Entry 5B35 (X-ray diffraction, 2.35 A resolution); this record covers chain A.

Chain A:
Molecule: Bacteriorhodopsin
Organism: Halobacterium salinarum
Reference sequence: P02945 (BACR_HALSA); residues 1-249 here correspond to UniProt positions 14-262 (UniProt number = residue number + 13)
Sequence (249 residues; numbered 1 to 249; the number before each row is that of its first residue):
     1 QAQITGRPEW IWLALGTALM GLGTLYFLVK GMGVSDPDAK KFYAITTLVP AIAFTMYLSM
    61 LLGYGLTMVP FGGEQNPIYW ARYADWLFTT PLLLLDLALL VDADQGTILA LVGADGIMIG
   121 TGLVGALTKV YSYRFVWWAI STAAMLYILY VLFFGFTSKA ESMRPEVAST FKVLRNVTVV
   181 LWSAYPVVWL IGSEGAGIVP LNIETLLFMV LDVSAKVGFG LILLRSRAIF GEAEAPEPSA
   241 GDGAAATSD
Disordered / not traced: 1-5, 231-249
Curated features (UniProtKB/Swiss-Prot):
  - site: Asp85 (Primary proton acceptor)
  - modified residue: Gln1 (Pyrrolidone carboxylic acid), Lys216 (N6-(retinylidene)lysine)
Covalent attachments: retinal (RET) linked to Lys216
Small-molecule neighbours:
  - 4QM ((3R,5S,7R,8R,9S,10S,12S,13R,14S,17R)-10,13-dimethyl-17-[(2R)-pentan-2-yl]-2,3,4,5,6,7,8,9,11,12,14,15,16,17-tetradecahydro-1H-cyclopenta[a]phenanthrene-3,7,12-triol): Gly6, Arg7, Trp10, Leu61, Leu62
  - hexadecane (R16), molecule 1: Trp10, Ile11, Ala14, Leu15, Ala18, Leu61
  - hexadecane (R16), molecule 2: Leu146, Leu149, Tyr150, Phe153, Val179
  - retinal (RET): Tyr83, Trp86, Thr89, Thr90, Leu93, Met118, Ile119, Gly122, Trp138, Ser141, Thr142, Met145, Trp182, Tyr185, Pro186, Trp189, Asp212, Ala215

Overview:
Ligands of chain A: compound 4QM and hexadecane. Retinal is covalently linked to Lys216.
Chain A is Bacteriorhodopsin (Halobacterium salinarum); the structure, Serial Femtosecond Crystallography
(SFX) of Ground State Bacteriorhodopsin Crystallized from Bicelles, was determined by X-ray diffraction (same
publication as 5B34).
